8IV4 - chains L and H of the 5 polymer chains in the assembly; structure by electron microscopy, 3.59 A resolution.

== Chain L ==
Molecule: light chain of 3E2
Organism: Mus musculus
Amino-acid sequence (104 residues; row label = number of the first residue in the row):
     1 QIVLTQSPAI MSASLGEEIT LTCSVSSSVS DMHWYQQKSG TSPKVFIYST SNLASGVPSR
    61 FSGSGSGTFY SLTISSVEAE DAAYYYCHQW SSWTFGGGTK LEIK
Disulfide bonds: Cys23-Cys87

== Chain H ==
Molecule: heavy chain of 3E2
Organism: Mus musculus
Amino-acid sequence (121 residues; row label = number of the first residue in the row):
     1 EVMLVESGGG VVKPGGSLKL SCAASGFSFS TYAMSWIRQT PEKSLEWVAA ISSGGTNTYY
    61 PGSVKGRFTI SRDKAMNTLY LQLSSLRSED TAMYYCVRHS GNYVDSVMDY WGQGTSVTVS
   121 S
Disulfide bonds: Cys22-Cys96

== How chain L and chain H interact ==
Pairs across the interface - 28 pairs, chain L then chain H:
  His33(L) - Val107(H)
  Tyr35(L) - Val107(H)
  Tyr35(L) - Met108(H)  hydrogen bond
  Gln37(L) - Gln39(H)  hydrogen bond
  Gln37(L) - Tyr95(H)
  Ser42(L) - Gly112(H)
  Ser42(L) - Gln113(H)
  Pro43(L) - Trp111(H)
  Val45(L) - Val107(H)  hydrophobic
  Val45(L) - Met108(H)
  Val45(L) - Asp109(H)
  Tyr48(L) - Val107(H)  hydrophobic
  Tyr84(L) - Lys43(H)  hydrogen bond
  Tyr86(L) - Lys43(H)  hydrogen bond (side chain-backbone)
  Tyr86(L) - Leu45(H)  hydrophobic
  His88(L) - Met108(H)
  Trp90(L) - Trp47(H)
  Trp90(L) - Tyr103(H)  hydrophobic
  Trp90(L) - Val104(H)  hydrogen bond (side chain-backbone)
  Trp90(L) - Asp105(H)
  Trp93(L) - Glu46(H)
  Trp93(L) - Trp47(H)  hydrogen bond (backbone-backbone)
  Trp93(L) - Tyr59(H)
  Trp93(L) - Tyr60(H)
  Trp93(L) - Pro61(H)
  Phe95(L) - Ile37(H)  hydrophobic
  Phe95(L) - Leu45(H)  hydrogen bond (backbone-backbone)
  Phe95(L) - Met108(H)  hydrophobic
Other interface residues (no listed pair), chain L (15 interface residues in all): Thr41, Thr94
Other interface residues (no listed pair), chain H (20 interface residues in all): Ser106

== In short ==
Chain L and chain H form an interface of 15 and 20 residues respectively; the contacts include 7 hydrogen
bonds. Polar pairs include Tyr35(L)-Met108(H), Gln37(L)-Gln39(H) and Tyr84(L)-Lys43(H).
Chain L is light chain of 3E2 and chain H is heavy chain of 3E2, both from Mus musculus; the structure,
Cryo-EM structure of SARS-CoV-2 spike protein in complex with double nAbs 8H12 and 3E2 (local refinement), was
determined by electron microscopy (same publication as 8IV5 and 8IV8).
